Entry 4J2E (X-ray diffraction, 2.02 A resolution); this record covers chains A and T of the 3 polymer chains in the assembly.

Chain A:
Name: DNA polymerase
Source organism: Enterobacteria phage RB69
Notes: EC 2.7.7.7; fragment: RB69 DNA polymerase
UniProt: Q38087 (DPOL_BPR69); residue numbers follow UniProt; this construct covers 1-901
Chain sequence (901 residues; row label = number of the first residue in the row):
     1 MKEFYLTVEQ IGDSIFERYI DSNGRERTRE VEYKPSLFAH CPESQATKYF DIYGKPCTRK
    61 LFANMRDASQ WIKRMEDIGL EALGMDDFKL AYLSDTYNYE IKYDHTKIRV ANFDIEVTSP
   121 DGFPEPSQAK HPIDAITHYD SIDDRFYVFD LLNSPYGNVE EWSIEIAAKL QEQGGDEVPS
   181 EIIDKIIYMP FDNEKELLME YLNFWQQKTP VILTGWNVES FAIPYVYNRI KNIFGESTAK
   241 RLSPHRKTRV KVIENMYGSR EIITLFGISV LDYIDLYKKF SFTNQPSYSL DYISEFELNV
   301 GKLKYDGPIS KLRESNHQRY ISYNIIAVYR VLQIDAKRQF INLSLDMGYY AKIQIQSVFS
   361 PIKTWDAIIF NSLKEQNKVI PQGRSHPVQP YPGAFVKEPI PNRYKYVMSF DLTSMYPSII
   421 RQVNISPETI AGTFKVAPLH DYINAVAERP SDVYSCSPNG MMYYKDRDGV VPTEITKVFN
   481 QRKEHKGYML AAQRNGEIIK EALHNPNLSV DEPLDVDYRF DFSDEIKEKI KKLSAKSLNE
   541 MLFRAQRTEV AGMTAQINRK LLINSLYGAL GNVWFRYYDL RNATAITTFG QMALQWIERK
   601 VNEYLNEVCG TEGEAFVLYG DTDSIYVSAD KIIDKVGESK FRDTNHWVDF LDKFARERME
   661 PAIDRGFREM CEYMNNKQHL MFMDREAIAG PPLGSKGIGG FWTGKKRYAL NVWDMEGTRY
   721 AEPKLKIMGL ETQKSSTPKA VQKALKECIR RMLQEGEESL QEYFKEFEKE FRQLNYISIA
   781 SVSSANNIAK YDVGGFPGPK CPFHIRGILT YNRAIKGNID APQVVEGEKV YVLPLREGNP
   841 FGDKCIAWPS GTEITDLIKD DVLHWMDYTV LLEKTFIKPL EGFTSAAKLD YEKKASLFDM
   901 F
Differences from the reference sequence: engineered mutation Ala-222 (Asp in Q38087), Ala-327 (Asp in Q38087), Met-415 (Leu in Q38087)
Bound ions: Ca2+ site 1 near Glu-116 (its only coordinating residue here); Ca2+ site 2: Asp-411, Leu-412, Asp-623 (together with ATP); Ca2+ site 3: Asp-411, Asp-623 (together with ATP); Ca2+ site 4: Asn-505, Asn-507, Lys-531; Ca2+ site 5 near Glu-716 (its only coordinating residue here)
Ligand contacts: ATP (adenosine-5'-triphosphate): Asp-411, Leu-412, Thr-413, Ser-414, Met-415, Tyr-416, Pro-417, Arg-482, Lys-486, Lys-560, Leu-561, Asn-564, Tyr-567, Thr-622, Asp-623
Swiss-Prot annotation at these positions:
  - region: Thr-248 to Thr-264 (Beta hairpin), Lys-705 to Tyr-708 (Binding of DNA in B-conformation), Leu-897 to Phe-901 (Interaction with the polymerase clamp)
  - binding site (Mg(2+)): Asp-114, Glu-116, Asp-411, Leu-412, Asp-623
  - binding site (substrate): Ser-414, Tyr-416, Arg-482, Lys-560
  - site: Asp-621 (Optimization of metal coordination by the polymerase active site), Lys-706 (Optimization of metal coordination by the polymerase active site), Asp-714 (Essential for viral replication)
  - mutagenesis: Leu-561 (L561A: No effect on the ability to recognize damaged DNA. Increase in probability of nucleotide incorporation), Ser-565 (S565G: Increased incorporation efficiency of correct dNMPs; when associated with A-567), Tyr-567 (Y567A: Inserts both dCMP and dAMP opposite 8-oxoG rapidly and with equal efficiency. 100-fold increase of dAMP and dGMP when situated opposite guanidinohydantoin ...), Asp-621 (D621A: Drastic decrease in the efficiency of incorporation of dGMP), Lys-706 (K706A: Almost complete loss of polymerase activity), Asp-714 (D714A: Complete loss of viral replication)
What the authors report for this chain:
  - mutagenesis - L415M (5-fold): increased catalytic activity on dTMP opposite dA
  - mutagenesis - L415M: increased binding to dTTP
  - mutagenesis - L415M: decreased catalytic activity on dCMP and dAMP opposite dA
  - binding site for the 18-nt DNA strand (chain T): Phe-359
  - contacts within the chain: Leu-412/Met-415, Met-415/Tyr-416, Met-415/Gly-590
  - Ca2+ coordination: Asp-411
  - mutagenesis - L415M (5-fold): increased catalytic activity on extension past the mismatch

Chain T:
Molecule: 18-nt DNA strand
Sequence (18 nucleotides; numbered 1 to 18; the number before each row is that of its first residue):
     1 TCGTCTAAGC AGTCCGCG

How chain A and chain T interact:
Contacting residue pairs (51):
  Glu-219(A) / DC2(T)  hydrogen bond to the base
  Ile-253(A) / DC2(T)  phosphate contact
  Glu-254(A) / DC2(T)  sugar contact
  Asn-255(A) / DT1(T)  phosphate contact
  Tyr-257(A) / DT1(T)  base contact
  Arg-260(A) / DC2(T)  salt bridge to the phosphate
  Ile-262(A) / DC2(T)  base contact
  Asp-275(A) / DG3(T)  base contact
  Lys-279(A) / DT4(T)  base contact
  Phe-359(A) / DG3(T)  base contact
  Ser-360(A) / DG3(T)  phosphate contact
  Ser-360(A) / DT4(T)  hydrogen bond to the phosphate
  Pro-361(A) / DG3(T)  phosphate contact
  Pro-361(A) / DT4(T)  sugar contact
  Ile-362(A) / DT4(T)  hydrogen bond to the phosphate
  Tyr-391(A) / DC5(T)  phosphate contact
  Tyr-391(A) / DT6(T)  sugar contact
  Pro-392(A) / DT6(T)  phosphate contact
  Pro-392(A) / DA7(T)  phosphate contact
  Gly-393(A) / DT6(T)  hydrogen bond to the phosphate
  Gly-393(A) / DA7(T)  hydrogen bond to the phosphate
  Ala-394(A) / DA7(T)  sugar contact
  Val-396(A) / DA7(T)  phosphate contact
  Val-396(A) / DA8(T)  phosphate contact
  Leu-561(A) / DT4(T)  base contact
  Asn-564(A) / DT4(T)  base contact
  Ser-565(A) / DT4(T)  hydrogen bond to the base
  Tyr-567(A) / DC5(T)  base contact
  Gly-568(A) / DT4(T)  base contact
  Gly-568(A) / DC5(T)  sugar contact
  Gly-571(A) / DC5(T)  sugar contact
  Asn-572(A) / DT4(T)  hydrogen bond to the phosphate
  Asn-572(A) / DC5(T)  hydrogen bond to the phosphate
  Lys-705(A) / DA8(T)  salt bridge to the phosphate
  Lys-705(A) / DG9(T)  sugar contact
  Lys-706(A) / DA7(T)  base contact
  Lys-706(A) / DA8(T)  sugar contact
  Arg-707(A) / DG9(T)  phosphate contact
  Arg-707(A) / DC10(T)  salt bridge to the phosphate
  Glu-731(A) / DC10(T)  sugar contact
  Lys-734(A) / DG9(T)  base contact
  Ser-784(A) / DT1(T)  hydrogen bond to the base
  Asn-786(A) / DT1(T)  hydrogen bond to the base
  Pro-799(A) / DC14(T)  phosphate contact
  Lys-800(A) / DT13(T)  phosphate contact
  Lys-800(A) / DC14(T)  hydrogen bond to the phosphate
  Cys-801(A) / DT13(T)  sugar contact
  Phe-803(A) / DG12(T)  sugar contact
  Gly-827(A) / DT1(T)  base contact
  Lys-844(A) / DT13(T)  salt bridge to the phosphate
  Lys-874(A) / DG12(T)  salt bridge to the phosphate
Other interface residues (no listed pair), chain A (44 interface residues in all): Lys-363, Glu-398, Ala-569, Arg-806, Lys-878
Other interface residues (no listed pair), chain T (14 interface residues in all): DA11

In short:
44 residues of chain A face 14 of chain T across their interface, with 11 hydrogen bonds and 5 salt bridges.
Polar contacts include Glu-219(A)/DC2(T), Ser-565(A)/DT4(T) and Ser-784(A)/DT1(T). The paper reports a binding
site for the 18-nt DNA strand (chain T) at Phe-359(A); L415M of chain A increases catalytic activity on dTMP
opposite dA.
Here chain A is DNA polymerase (Enterobacteria phage RB69) and chain T is an 18-nt DNA strand. Entry 4J2E
(RB69 DNA Polymerase L415M Ternary Complex) was determined by X-ray diffraction, deposited together with 4J2A
and 4J2B.
